Entry 9OGT (electron microscopy, 3.00 A resolution); this record covers chains G and A of the 18 polymer chains in the assembly.

[Chain G]
Molecule: PGT122 Fab heavy chain
From: Homo sapiens
Notes: antibody fragment or engineered binder
Sequence (235 residues; numbered 1 to 216 plus 19 insertion-coded residues; the number before each row is that of its first residue; a row labelled like 82A-82C holds insertion residues (82A, then the next letters in order)):
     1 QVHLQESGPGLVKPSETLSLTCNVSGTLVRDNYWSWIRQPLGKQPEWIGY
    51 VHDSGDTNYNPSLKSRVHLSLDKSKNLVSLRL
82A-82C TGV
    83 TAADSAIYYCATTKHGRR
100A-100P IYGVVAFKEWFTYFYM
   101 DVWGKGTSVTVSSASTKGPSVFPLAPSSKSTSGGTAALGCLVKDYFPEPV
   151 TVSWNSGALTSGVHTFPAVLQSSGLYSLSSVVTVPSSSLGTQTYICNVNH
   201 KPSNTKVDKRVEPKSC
Unresolved in the structure: 114-216
Cystine bridges: Cys22-Cys92

[Chain A]
Molecule: HIV-1 Envelope Glycoprotein BG505 SOSIP.664 gp120
From: Human immunodeficiency virus 1
Reference sequence: Q2N0S6 (Q2N0S6_9HIV1); the construct lacks a stretch of the UniProt sequence and is renumbered around it, so the offset changes along the chain: 31-138 = UniProt 30-137; 147-185 = UniProt 138-176; 187-309 = UniProt 186-308; 312-323 = UniProt 309-320; 2 more segments
Sequence (516 residues; numbered -4 to 513 plus 10 insertion-coded residues; 12 numbers in that range are skipped by the numbering (no residue carries them; nothing is unmodelled there); the number before each row is that of its first residue; a row labelled like 185A-185I holds insertion residues (185A, then the next letters in order); numbers below 1 keep their minus sign (Met-4 is residue -4)):
    -4 MDAMKRGLCCVLLLCGAVFVSPSQEIHARFRRGARAENLWVTVYYGVPVW
    46 KDAETTLFCASDAKAYETEKHNVWATHACVPTDPNPQEIHLENVTEEFNM
    96 WKNNMVEQMHTDIISLWDQSLKPCVKLTPLCVTLQCTNVTNNI
   147 TDDMRGELKNCSFNMTTELRDKKQKVYSLFYRLDVVQIN
185A-185I ENQGNRSNN
   187 SNKEYRLINCNTSAITQACPKVSFEPIPIHYCAPAGFAILKCKDKKFNGT
   237 GPCPSVSTVQCTHGIKPVVSTQLLLNGSLAEEEVMIRSENITNNAKNILV
   287 QFNTPVQINCTRPNNNTRKSIRI
   312 GPGQAFYATGDI
  323A I
   324 GDIRQAHCNVSKATWNETLGKVVKQLRKHFGNNTIIRFANSSGGDLEVTT
   374 HSFNCGGEFFYCNTSGLFNSTWI
   398 SNTSVQGSNSTGSNDSITLPCRIKQIINMWQRIGQAMYAPPIQGVIRCVS
   448 NITGLILTRDGGSTNSTTETFRPGGGDMRDNWRSELYKYKVVKIEPLGVA
   498 PTRCKRRVVGRRRRRR
Unresolved in the structure: -4 to 34, 58-65, 147-149, 185A-185I, 398-411, 459-463, 504-513
Construct notes: expression tag (-4 to 30, 509-513); engineered mutation Asn332 (Thr330 in Q2N0S6), Cys501 (Ala498 in Q2N0S6)
Cystine bridges: Cys54-Cys74, Cys119-Cys205, Cys126-Cys196, Cys131-Cys157, Cys218-Cys247, Cys228-Cys239, Cys296-Cys331, Cys378-Cys445, Cys385-Cys418
Covalently attached groups: N-acetylglucosamine (NAG) linked to Asn88, Asn133, Asn156, Asn160, Asn197, Asn234, Asn262, Asn276, Asn295, Asn301, Asn339, Asn363, Asn386, Asn392, Asn448; glycan linked to Asn137, Asn332

[How chain G and chain A interact]
Contacting residue pairs (10; chain G residue first):
  Tyr100B(G) - Asp325(A)
  Tyr100B(G) - Arg327(A)
  Gly100C(G) - Arg327(A)
  Val100D(G) - His330(A)
  Phe100G(G) - Gln328(A)
  Phe100G(G) - His330(A)
  Phe100G(G) - Thr415(A)
  Phe100G(G) - Pro417(A)  hydrophobic
  Glu100I(G) - Arg327(A)  salt bridge
  Glu100I(G) - Gln328(A)  hydrogen bond (side chain-backbone)
Other interface residues (no listed pair), chain A (9 interface residues in all): Arg151, Ala329, Leu416

[Summary]
Chain G and chain A form an interface of 5 and 9 residues respectively, with 1 hydrogen bond and 1 salt
bridge. Among the polar pairs are Glu100I(G)-Arg327(A) and Glu100I(G)-Gln328(A). Covalently linked
N-acetylglucosamine: at Asn88(A), Asn133(A), Asn156(A), Asn160(A), Asn197(A) and Asn234(A) and 9 more.
Chain G is PGT122 Fab heavy chain (Homo sapiens) and chain A is HIV-1 Envelope Glycoprotein BG505 SOSIP.664
gp120 (Human immunodeficiency virus 1); the structure, HIV-1 Env BG505 SOSIP.664-His in complex with PGT122
and 3BNC117 Fabs, was determined by electron microscopy, deposited together with 9OGU.
